PDB entry 2HUE | X-ray diffraction, 1.70 A resolution | chains A and C of the 3 polymer chains in the assembly

Chain A:
Molecule: Anti-silencing protein 1
From: Saccharomyces cerevisiae
UniProtKB: P32447 (ASF1_YEAST); residue numbers follow UniProt; this construct covers 2-169
Sequence (175 residues; each row starts with the number of its first residue; numbers below 1 keep their minus sign (Pro-5 is residue -5)):
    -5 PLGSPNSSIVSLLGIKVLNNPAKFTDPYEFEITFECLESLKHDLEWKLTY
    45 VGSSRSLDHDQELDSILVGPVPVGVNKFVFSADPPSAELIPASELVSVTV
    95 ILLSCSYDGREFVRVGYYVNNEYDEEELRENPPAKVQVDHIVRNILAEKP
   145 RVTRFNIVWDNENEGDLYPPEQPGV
Disordered / not traced: -5 to 0, 165-169
Sequence notes: cloning artifact (-5 to 1)
Reported in the primary citation:
  - conformationally variable residues (side-chain flip): Asp54, Arg145, Arg148
  - mutagenesis - S48R/R145E, Y112A/T147E, R145E/T147E: decreased binding to H3/H4
  - mutagenesis - S48R/R145E, Y112A/T147E, Y112A/R145E, R145E/T147E: decreased growth

Chain C:
Molecule: Histone H4
From: Xenopus laevis
UniProtKB: P62799 (H4_XENLA); numbering as in UniProt (aligned over 20-102)
Sequence (84 residues; numbered 19 to 102; the number before each row is that of its first residue):
    19 MKVLRDNIQGITKPAIRRLARRGGVKRISGLIYEETRGVLKVFLENVIRD
    69 AVTYTEHAKRKTVTAMDVVYALKRQGRTLYGFGG
Disordered / not traced: 19, 102
Sequence notes: initiating methionine (19)
Reported in the primary citation:
  - conformationally variable residues: Arg92 to Gly102
  - mutagenesis - F100A: unchanged growth
  - mutagenesis - Y72G, Y88G: decreased growth

Chain A / chain C interface:
Pairs across the interface (25):
  Leu6(A) - Phe100(C)  hydrophobic
  Leu7(A) - Phe100(C)
  Gly8(A) - Phe100(C)
  Ile9(A) - Phe100(C)
  Pro144(A) - Leu97(C)
  Pro144(A) - Tyr98(C)
  Pro144(A) - Gly99(C)  hydrogen bond (backbone-backbone)
  Arg145(A) - Leu97(C)
  Arg145(A) - Tyr98(C)
  Val146(A) - Arg95(C)
  Val146(A) - Thr96(C)
  Val146(A) - Leu97(C)  hydrogen bond (backbone-backbone)
  Val146(A) - Gly99(C)
  Val146(A) - Phe100(C)  hydrophobic
  Thr147(A) - Gln93(C)
  Thr147(A) - Arg95(C)
  Thr147(A) - Thr96(C)  hydrogen bond
  Arg148(A) - Gly94(C)
  Arg148(A) - Arg95(C)  hydrogen bond (backbone-backbone)
  Phe149(A) - Arg92(C)
  Phe149(A) - Gln93(C)
  Phe149(A) - Gly94(C)
  Tyr162(A) - Thr71(C)
  Tyr162(A) - Tyr72(C)
  Tyr162(A) - His75(C)
Also at the interface, not in a pair above, chain A (13 interface residues in all): Val109, Tyr111
The authors on this interface:
  - residue pairs: Leu6(A)-Phe100(C) (hydrophobic contact), Val109(A)-Phe100(C) (hydrophobic contact), Tyr111(A)-Phe100(C) (hydrophobic contact), Pro144(A)-Phe100(C) (hydrophobic contact), Val146(A)-Phe100(C) (hydrophobic contact), Thr147(A)-Thr96(C) (hydrogen bond), Tyr72(C)-Tyr162(A), His75(C)-Tyr162(A)
  - interface residues, chain A: Thr147(A), Tyr162(A)
  - hot spots on chain A (mutagenesis) - T147E: decreased binding to H3/H4
  - interface residues, chain C: Arg92(C), Arg95(C), Phe100(C)
  - hot spots on chain C (mutagenesis) - F100A: decreased binding to Anti-silencing protein 1 (chain A)

In short:
Chain A and chain C form an interface of 13 and 12 residues respectively, with 4 hydrogen bonds. Among the
polar pairs are Thr147(A)-Thr96(C), Pro144(A)-Gly99(C) and Val146(A)-Leu97(C). The paper describes hydrophobic
contacts between Leu6(A) and Phe100(C), Val109(A) and Phe100(C) and Tyr111(A) and Phe100(C) among others; a
hydrogen bond between Thr147(A) and Thr96(C); contacts between Tyr72(C) and Tyr162(A) and His75(C) and
Tyr162(A). From the paper: S48R/R145E, Y112A/T147E and R145E/T147E of chain A, among others, reduce binding to
H3/H4; interface residues Thr147(A), Tyr162(A) and Arg92(C) among others; 8 substitutions were tested in all.
Chain A is Anti-silencing protein 1 (Saccharomyces cerevisiae) and chain C is Histone H4 (Xenopus laevis); the
structure, Structure of the H3-H4 chaperone Asf1 bound to histones H3 and H4, was determined by X-ray
diffraction.
